8JAR - chains B and F of the 10 polymer chains in the assembly; structure by electron microscopy, 3.30 A resolution.

[Chain B]
Name: Amyloid protein-binding protein 2
From: Homo sapiens
UniProtKB: Q92624 (APBP2_HUMAN); numbering as in UniProt (aligned over 1-579)
Chain sequence (579 residues; numbered 1 to 579; the number before each row is that of its first residue):
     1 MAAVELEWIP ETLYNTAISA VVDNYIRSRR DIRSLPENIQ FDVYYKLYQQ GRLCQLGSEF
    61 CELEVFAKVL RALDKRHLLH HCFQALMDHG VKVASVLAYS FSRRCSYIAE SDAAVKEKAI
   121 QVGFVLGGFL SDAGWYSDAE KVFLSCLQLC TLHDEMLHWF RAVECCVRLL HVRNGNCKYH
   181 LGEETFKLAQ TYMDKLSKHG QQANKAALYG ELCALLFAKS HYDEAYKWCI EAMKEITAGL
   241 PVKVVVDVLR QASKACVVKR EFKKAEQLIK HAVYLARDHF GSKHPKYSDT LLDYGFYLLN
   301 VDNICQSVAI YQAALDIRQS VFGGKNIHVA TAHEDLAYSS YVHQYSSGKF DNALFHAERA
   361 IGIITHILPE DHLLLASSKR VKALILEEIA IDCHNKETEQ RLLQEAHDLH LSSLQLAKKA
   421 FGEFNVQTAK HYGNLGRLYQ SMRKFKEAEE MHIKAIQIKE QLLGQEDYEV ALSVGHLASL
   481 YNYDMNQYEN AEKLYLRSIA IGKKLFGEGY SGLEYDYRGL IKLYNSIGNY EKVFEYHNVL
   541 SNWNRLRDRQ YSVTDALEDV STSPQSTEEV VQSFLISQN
Disordered / not traced: 1-6
Metal / ion sites: Zn2+: Cys54, His89 (shared with 2 residues of chain A)

[Chain F]
Name: XP_211896+AA C-degron
From: Homo sapiens
Chain sequence (18 residues; numbered -14 to 3; the number before each row is that of its first residue; numbers below 1 keep their minus sign (Thr-14 is residue -14)):
   -14 TVPTLTRGRL TRNKGPAA
Disordered / not traced: -14 to -6

[How chain B and chain F interact]
Residue-residue contacts (43; chain B residue first):
  Tyr338(B) - Gly0(F)  hydrogen bond (side chain-backbone)
  Tyr338(B) - Pro1(F)
  Tyr338(B) - Ala2(F)  hydrogen bond (side chain-backbone)
  Tyr338(B) - Ala3(F)  hydrophobic
  Tyr341(B) - Lys-1(F)
  Tyr341(B) - Gly0(F)  hydrogen bond (side chain-backbone)
  Val342(B) - Lys-1(F)
  Tyr345(B) - Leu-5(F)
  Tyr345(B) - Arg-3(F)
  Tyr345(B) - Asn-2(F)  hydrogen bond (side chain-backbone)
  Ser377(B) - Ala3(F)  hydrogen bond (side chain-backbone)
  Arg380(B) - Pro1(F)  hydrogen bond (side chain-backbone)
  Arg380(B) - Ala2(F)
  Arg380(B) - Ala3(F)  hydrogen bond (side chain-backbone)
  Val381(B) - Ala3(F)
  Leu384(B) - Ala2(F)
  Glu387(B) - Arg-3(F)  salt bridge
  Glu388(B) - Leu-5(F)
  Glu388(B) - Arg-3(F)  salt bridge
  Lys430(B) - Ala2(F)
  Asn434(B) - Pro1(F)
  Arg437(B) - Arg-3(F)
  Arg437(B) - Asn-2(F)
  Arg437(B) - Lys-1(F)  hydrogen bond (side chain-backbone)
  Arg437(B) - Pro1(F)
  Gln440(B) - Thr-4(F)
  Gln440(B) - Arg-3(F)
  Ser441(B) - Arg-3(F)  hydrogen bond
  Glu469(B) - Pro1(F)
  Leu472(B) - Asn-2(F)
  Leu472(B) - Pro1(F)  hydrophobic
  His476(B) - Asn-2(F)
  His476(B) - Lys-1(F)  hydrogen bond (side chain-backbone)
  His476(B) - Pro1(F)
  Ser479(B) - Thr-4(F)  hydrogen bond (side chain-backbone)
  Ser479(B) - Arg-3(F)
  Tyr483(B) - Thr-4(F)
  Ser511(B) - Lys-1(F)
  Gly512(B) - Asn-2(F)
  Tyr515(B) - Leu-5(F)
  Tyr515(B) - Arg-3(F)
  Tyr515(B) - Asn-2(F)
  Tyr515(B) - Lys-1(F)
Interface residues without a listed pair, chain B (27 interface residues in all): Ile304, Ser346, Ile391, Tyr510

[In short]
The interface between chain B and chain F involves 27 residues on one side and 9 on the other, with 11
hydrogen bonds and 2 salt bridges. Polar pairs include Glu387(B)-Arg-3(F), Glu388(B)-Arg-3(F) and
Tyr338(B)-Gly0(F). Cys54(B) and His89(B) form the Zn2+ site.
Chain B is Amyloid protein-binding protein 2 and chain F is XP_211896+AA C-degron, both from Homo sapiens; the
structure, Structure of CRL2APPBP2 bound with RxxGPAA degron (dimer), was determined by electron microscopy,
deposited together with 8JAL and 8JAU.
